PDB entry 2R04 | X-ray diffraction, 3.00 A resolution | chains 3 and 4 of the 4 polymer chains in the assembly

# Chain 3
Molecule: Human rhinovirus 14 coat protein (subunit VP3)
Organism: Human rhinovirus 14
Reference sequence: P03303 (POLG_HRV14); residues 1-236 here correspond to UniProt positions 331-566 (UniProt number = residue number + 330)
Sequence (236 residues; numbered 1 to 236; the number before each row is that of its first residue):
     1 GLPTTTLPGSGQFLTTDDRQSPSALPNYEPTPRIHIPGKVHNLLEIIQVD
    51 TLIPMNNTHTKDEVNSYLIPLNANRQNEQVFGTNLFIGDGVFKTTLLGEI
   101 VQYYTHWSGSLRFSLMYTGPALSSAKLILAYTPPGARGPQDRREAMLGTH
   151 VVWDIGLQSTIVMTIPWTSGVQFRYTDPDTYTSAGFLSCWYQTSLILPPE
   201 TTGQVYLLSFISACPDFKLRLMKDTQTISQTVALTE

# Chain 4
Molecule: Human rhinovirus 14 coat protein (subunit VP4)
Organism: Human rhinovirus 14
Reference sequence: P03303 (POLG_HRV14); numbering as in UniProt (aligned over 1-68)
Sequence (68 residues; row label = number of the first residue in the row):
     1 GAQVSTQKSGSHENQNILTNGSNQTFTVINYYKDAASTSSAGQSLSMDPS
    51 KFTEPVKDLMLKGAPALN
Not modelled in the structure: 1-28

# Chain 3 / chain 4 interface
Pairs across the interface (32; chain 3 residue first):
  Asp-18(3) / Ser-39(4)
  Asp-18(3) / Ser-40(4)  hydrogen bond (side chain-backbone)
  Arg-19(3) / Ser-39(4)
  Gln-20(3) / Ile-29(4)
  Gln-20(3) / Asn-30(4)  hydrogen bond
  Gln-20(3) / Tyr-31(4)
  Gln-20(3) / Tyr-32(4)
  Gln-20(3) / Ser-37(4)
  Ser-21(3) / Tyr-32(4)
  Ser-21(3) / Ser-37(4)  hydrogen bond (backbone-side chain)
  Pro-22(3) / Tyr-32(4)
  Ser-23(3) / Asp-34(4)
  Ser-23(3) / Ser-37(4)
  Pro-26(3) / Asp-34(4)
  Asn-27(3) / Asp-34(4)  hydrogen bond (backbone-side chain)
  Gly-38(3) / Phe-52(4)
  Lys-39(3) / Lys-51(4)  hydrogen bond (backbone-side chain)
  Lys-39(3) / Phe-52(4)
  Val-40(3) / Phe-52(4)  hydrophobic
  His-41(3) / Ser-44(4)
  His-41(3) / Ser-46(4)
  His-41(3) / Met-47(4)
  Asn-42(3) / Met-47(4)
  Glu-45(3) / Met-47(4)
  Glu-45(3) / Asp-48(4)  hydrogen bond (side chain-backbone)
  Glu-45(3) / Pro-49(4)
  Gln-48(3) / Thr-53(4)
  Val-49(3) / Phe-52(4)  hydrophobic
  Val-49(3) / Thr-53(4)
  Gln-158(3) / Pro-65(4)
  Gln-158(3) / Ala-66(4)  hydrogen bond (side chain-backbone)
  Gln-158(3) / Leu-67(4)  hydrogen bond (side chain-backbone)
Other interface residues (no listed pair), chain 3 (20 interface residues in all): Leu-25, Leu-44, Leu-157
Other interface residues (no listed pair), chain 4 (21 interface residues in all): Thr-38, Gln-43

# Overview
Chain 3 and chain 4 form an interface of 20 and 21 residues respectively; the contacts include 8 hydrogen
bonds. Polar pairs include Asp-18(3)/Ser-40(4), Gln-20(3)/Asn-30(4) and Ser-21(3)/Ser-37(4).
Here chain 3 is Human rhinovirus 14 coat protein (subunit VP3) and chain 4 is Human rhinovirus 14 coat protein
(subunit VP4), both from Human rhinovirus 14. Entry 2R04 (Structural analysis of antiviral agents that
interact with the capsid of human rhinoviruses) was determined by X-ray diffraction, deposited together with
1R08, 2R06, 2R07, 2RM2, 2RR1, 2RS1, 2RS3 and 2RS5.
